Entry 2X7S (X-ray diffraction, 1.64 A resolution); this record covers chain A.

Chain A:
Protein: Carbonic anhydrase 2
From: Homo sapiens
Notes: EC 4.2.1.1
UniProtKB: P00918 (CAH2_HUMAN); residues 2-260 here = UniProt positions 2-260
Sequence (259 residues; numbered 2 to 260; the number before each row is that of its first residue):
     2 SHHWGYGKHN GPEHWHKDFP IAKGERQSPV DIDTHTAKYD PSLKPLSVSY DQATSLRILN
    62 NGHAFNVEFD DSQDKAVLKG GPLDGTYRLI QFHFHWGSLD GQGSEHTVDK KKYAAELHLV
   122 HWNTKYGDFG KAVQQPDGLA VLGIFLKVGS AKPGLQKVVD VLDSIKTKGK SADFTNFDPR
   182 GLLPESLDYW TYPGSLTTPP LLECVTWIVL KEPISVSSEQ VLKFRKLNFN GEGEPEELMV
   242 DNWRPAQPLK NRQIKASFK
Unresolved in the structure: 2-3, 74
Curated features (UniProtKB/Swiss-Prot):
  - active site: His64 (Proton donor/acceptor)
  - binding site (Zn(2+)): His94, His96, His119
  - binding site (substrate): Thr198, Thr199
  - site: Tyr7 (Fine-tunes the proton-transfer properties of H-64), Asn62 (Fine-tunes the proton-transfer properties of H-64), Asn67 (Fine-tunes the proton-transfer properties of H-64), Gln92 (Involved in the binding of some activators, including histamine and L-histidine)
  - modified residue: Ser2 (N-acetylserine), Ser165 (Phosphoserine), Ser172 (Phosphoserine)
  - natural variant: Lys18 (K18E: In Jogjakarta), Gln92 (Q92P: In OPTB3), His94 (H94Y: In OPTB3 loss of activity), His107 (H107Y: In OPTB3), Gly144 (G144R: In OPTB3), Pro236 (P236H: In Melbourne)
  - mutagenesis: Trp5 (W5A: Impaired activity, not rescued by 4-methylimidazole (4-MI); when associated with W-64), Tyr7 (Y7F: Enhanced activity; Y7H: Reduced proton transfer rate), Asn62 (N62A: Reduced activity; N62D: Strongly reduced activity; N62H: Reduced proton transfer; when associated with A-64; N62L: Reduced activity; N62T: Reduced activity; N62V: Reduced activity), His64 (H64A: Reduced CO(2) hydrase activity, rescued by 4-methylimidazole (4-MI). Reduced proton transfer; when associated with H-62. Enhanced proton transfer; when associated with H-67 ...), Ala65 (A65F: Reduced activity; A65S: 2-fold decrease in enzyme efficiency, as determined by kcat/KM ratio, and efficiently inhibited by chlorzolamide; when associated with Q-67), Asn67 (N67H: Enhanced proton transfer; when associated with A-64; N67L: Reduced activity ...), His94 (H94C/D/E/N/Q: Strongly reduced CO(2) hydrase and p-nitrophenyl acetate esterase activities, impaired stability of zinc binding), Glu106 (E106A/Q: Strongly reduced CO(2) hydrase activity; E106D: Normal CO(2) hydrase activity), Glu117 (E117Q: Strongly reduced activity and sulfonamide affinity), His119 (H119D/N/Q: Reduced activity; H119E: Strongly reduced activity), Val121 (V121A/G/I/L/S: Reduced CO(2) hydrase and p-nitrophenyl acetate esterase activities; V121K/R: Strongly reduced CO(2) hydrase and p-nitrophenyl acetate esterase activities), Val142 (V142F/Y: Strongly impaired activity; V142G: Weakly impaired activity; V142H: Impaired activity), 4 further mutagenesis entries in UniProt

Summary:
UniProt lists active-site residue His64, 3 Zn2+-binding residues, substrate-binding residues Thr198 and Thr199
and 16 mutagenesis sites.
Chain A is Carbonic anhydrase 2 (Homo sapiens); the structure, Structures of human carbonic anhydrase II
inhibitor complexes reveal a second binding site for steroidal and ..., was determined by X-ray diffraction
(same publication as 2X7T and 2X7U).
